PDB entry 1H3H | solution NMR | chains A and B

Chain A:
Name: GRB2-related adaptor protein 2
Source organism: Mus musculus
Notes: fragment: c-terminal sh3 domain, residues 263-322
UniProtKB: O89100 (GRP2_MOUSE); residues 16-75 here correspond to UniProt positions 263-322 (UniProt number = residue number + 247)
Chain sequence (60 residues; row label = number of the first residue in the row):
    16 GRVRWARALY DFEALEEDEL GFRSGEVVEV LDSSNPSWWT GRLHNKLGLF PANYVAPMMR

Chain B:
Name: Lymphocyte cytosolic protein 2
Source organism: Homo sapiens
UniProtKB: Q13094 (LCP2_HUMAN); residues 76-85 here correspond to UniProt positions 226-235 (UniProt number = residue number + 150)
Chain sequence (11 residues; each row starts with the number of its first residue):
    76 APSIDRSTKP A

Chain A / chain B interface:
Contacting residue pairs (25):
  Tyr25(A) - Pro77(B)
  Glu28(A) - Pro77(B)
  Glu28(A) - Ile79(B)
  Leu30(A) - Arg81(B)
  Glu31(A) - Arg81(B)
  Glu31(A) - Lys84(B)
  Asp33(A) - Lys84(B)
  Glu34(A) - Arg81(B)
  Glu34(A) - Lys84(B)
  Asn50(A) - Pro85(B)
  Ser52(A) - Ile79(B)
  Ser52(A) - Thr83(B)
  Trp53(A) - Ile79(B)
  Trp53(A) - Asp80(B)
  Trp53(A) - Arg81(B)
  Trp53(A) - Thr83(B)
  Trp53(A) - Lys84(B)
  Trp53(A) - Pro85(B)
  Thr55(A) - Pro85(B)
  Leu64(A) - Lys84(B)
  Pro66(A) - Ile79(B)
  Asn68(A) - Pro77(B)
  Asn68(A) - Ser78(B)
  Asn68(A) - Ile79(B)
  Tyr69(A) - Pro77(B)
Other interface residues (no listed pair), chain A (17 interface residues in all): Pro51, Trp54, Ala67
Other interface residues (no listed pair), chain B (9 interface residues in all): Ala86

Overview:
Chain A and chain B form an interface of 17 and 9 residues respectively.
Chain A is GRB2-related adaptor protein 2 (Mus musculus) and chain B is Lymphocyte cytosolic protein 2 (Homo
sapiens); the structure, Structural Basis for Specific Recognition of an RxxK-containing SLP-76 peptide by the
Gads C-terminal SH3 domain, was determined by solution NMR.
